Entry 6XNL (X-ray diffraction, 2.20 A resolution); this record covers chains B and C of the 3 polymer chains in the assembly.

Chain B (and C):
Molecule: GCN4-p1 Peptide with A16
Notes: chain C of this document is another copy of the same molecule, construct and numbering; everything in this record applies to it too
UniProtKB: P03069 (GCN4_YEAST); residues 1-30 here correspond to UniProt positions 249-278 (UniProt number = residue number + 248)
Chain sequence (30 residues; row label = number of the first residue in the row):
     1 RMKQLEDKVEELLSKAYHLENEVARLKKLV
Differences from the reference sequence: engineered mutation A16 (Asn264 in P03069)
Metal / ion sites: Na+ site 1 near E22 (its only coordinating residue here)
Swiss-Prot annotation at these positions:
  - region: L5 to L26 (Leucine-zipper)

How chain B and chain C interact:
Residue-residue contacts (21):
  R1(B) with M2(C); K3(C); E6(C), salt bridge
  M2(B) with M2(C), hydrophobic
  L5(B) with M2(C), hydrophobic; L5(C), hydrophobic; E6(C)
  K8(B) with V9(C); L13(C)
  V9(B) with V9(C), hydrophobic
  L12(B) with L12(C), hydrophobic
  K15(B) with A16(C); Y17(C); E20(C), salt bridge
  L19(B) with L19(C), hydrophobic; V23(C), hydrophobic
  E22(B) with V23(C); K27(C), salt bridge
  L26(B) with L26(C), hydrophobic; K27(C)
  L29(B) with V30(C)
Also at the interface, not in a pair above, chain B (13 interface residues in all): V23, R25

In short:
The interface between chain B and chain C involves 13 residues on one side and 15 on the other; the contacts
include 3 salt bridges. Polar pairs include R1(B)-E6(C), K15(B)-E20(C) and E22(B)-K27(C).
Chain B and chain C are both GCN4-p1 Peptide with A16; the structure, GCN4-p1 Peptide Trimer with
iodo-phenylalanine residue at position 16 (IPF-F16), was determined by X-ray diffraction.
